PDB entry 6SH8 | electron microscopy, 3.14 A resolution | chains I and V of the 39 polymer chains in the assembly

Chain I:
Molecule: CRISPR-associated RAMP protein, Cmr6 family
Source organism: Sulfolobus islandicus REY15A
Reference sequence: F0NDX3 (F0NDX3_SULIR); residue numbers follow UniProt; this construct covers 1-283
Chain sequence (296 residues; each row starts with the number of its first residue):
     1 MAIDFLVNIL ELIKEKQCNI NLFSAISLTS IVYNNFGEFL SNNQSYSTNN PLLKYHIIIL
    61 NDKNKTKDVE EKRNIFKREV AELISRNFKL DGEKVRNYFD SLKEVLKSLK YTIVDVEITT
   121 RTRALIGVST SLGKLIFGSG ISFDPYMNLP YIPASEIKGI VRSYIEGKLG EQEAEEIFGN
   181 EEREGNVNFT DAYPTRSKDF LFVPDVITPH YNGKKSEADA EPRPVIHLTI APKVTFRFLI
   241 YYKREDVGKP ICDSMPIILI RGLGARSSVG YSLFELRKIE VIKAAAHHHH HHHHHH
Not modelled in the structure: 1, 286-296
Differences from the reference sequence: expression tag (284-296)

Chain V:
Molecule: crRNA
Source organism: Sulfolobus islandicus REY15A
Sequence (51 nucleotides; each row starts with the number of its first residue):
     1 AUUGAAAGUU CAAAGCUUAG AUACCCUGGA GGGAAACCAG ACUUAACACC A
Not modelled in the structure: 49-51
Differences from the reference sequence: conflict A1 (C2068518 in 323473489), U3 (G2068520 in 323473489)

Interface between chain I and chain V:
Pairs across the interface - 50 pairs, chain I then chain V:
  Ile-126(I) with A34(V), phosphate contact
  Gly-127(I) with G33(V), sugar contact; A34(V), hydrogen bond to the phosphate
  Val-128(I) with G33(V), sugar contact; A34(V), phosphate contact
  Ser-129(I) with G33(V), base contact; A34(V), hydrogen bond to the base
  Ser-155(I) with G32(V), sugar contact; G33(V), hydrogen bond to the phosphate
  Glu-156(I) with G32(V), phosphate contact; G33(V), hydrogen bond to the phosphate; A34(V), phosphate contact
  Lys-158(I) with G31(V), salt bridge to the phosphate
  Gly-159(I) with G32(V), sugar contact
  Ile-160(I) with G32(V), base contact
  Arg-162(I) with A30(V), phosphate contact; G31(V), salt bridge to the phosphate
  Phe-178(I) with A30(V), sugar contact; G31(V), phosphate contact
  Gly-179(I) with A30(V), sugar contact
  Asn-180(I) with G29(V), hydrogen bond to the sugar; A30(V), sugar contact
  Glu-181(I) with G29(V), hydrogen bond to the base; A30(V), sugar contact
  Arg-183(I) with G29(V), hydrogen bond to the sugar; A30(V), sugar contact
  Glu-184(I) with G29(V), phosphate contact
  Gly-185(I) with G29(V), phosphate contact; A30(V), hydrogen bond to the phosphate
  Ile-207(I) with C37(V), sugar contact; A39(V), phosphate contact
  Thr-208(I) with C38(V), sugar contact; A39(V), hydrogen bond to the sugar
  Pro-209(I) with C37(V), base contact; C38(V), phosphate contact
  His-210(I) with C38(V), hydrogen bond to the phosphate; G40(V), sugar contact
  Tyr-211(I) with C38(V), hydrogen bond to the phosphate
  Asn-212(I) with A36(V), hydrogen bond to the sugar; C37(V), hydrogen bond to the base
  Pro-222(I) with G40(V), base contact
  Pro-224(I) with A39(V), base contact
  Gly-264(I) with G32(V), hydrogen bond to the base; A34(V), sugar contact; A35(V), phosphate contact
  Ala-265(I) with A34(V), sugar contact; A35(V), phosphate contact
  Arg-266(I) with A35(V), hydrogen bond to the phosphate; C37(V), base contact
  Ser-268(I) with A36(V), hydrogen bond to the phosphate
Other interface residues (no listed pair), chain I (36 interface residues in all): Thr-130, Pro-153, Ser-163, Val-206, Leu-263, Ser-267, Val-269

Summary:
The interface between chain I and chain V involves 36 residues on one side and 12 on the other; the contacts
include 16 hydrogen bonds and 2 salt bridges. Among the polar pairs are Ser-129(I)/A34(V), Glu-181(I)/G29(V)
and Asn-212(I)/C37(V).
Here chain I is CRISPR-associated RAMP protein, Cmr6 family and chain V is crRNA, both from Sulfolobus
islandicus REY15A. Entry 6SH8 (Cryo-EM structure of the Type III-B Cmr-beta bound to cognate target RNA and
AMPPnP, state 2 ...) was determined by electron microscopy, deposited together with 6S6B, 6S8B, 6S8E, 6S91,
6SHB and 6SIC.
